Entry 7TCO (electron microscopy, 4.19 A resolution (low resolution: residue-level contacts below are approximate; hydrogen-bond / salt-bridge calls are withheld)); this record covers chains A and E of the 12 polymer chains in the assembly.

[Chain A (and E)]
Molecule: Envelope glycoprotein gp120
From: Human immunodeficiency virus 1
Notes: chain E of this document is another copy of the same molecule, construct and numbering; everything in this record applies to it too
Reference sequence: M4M0W3 (M4M0W3_9HIV1); the construct lacks a stretch of the UniProt sequence and is renumbered around it, so the offset changes along the chain: 35-145 = UniProt 31-141; 155-309 = UniProt 142-296; 312-321 = UniProt 297-306; 322-359 = UniProt 308-345; 1 more segments
Amino-acid sequence (461 residues; row label = number of the first residue in the row; note: 12 numbers in that range are skipped by the numbering (no residue carries them; nothing is unmodelled there)):
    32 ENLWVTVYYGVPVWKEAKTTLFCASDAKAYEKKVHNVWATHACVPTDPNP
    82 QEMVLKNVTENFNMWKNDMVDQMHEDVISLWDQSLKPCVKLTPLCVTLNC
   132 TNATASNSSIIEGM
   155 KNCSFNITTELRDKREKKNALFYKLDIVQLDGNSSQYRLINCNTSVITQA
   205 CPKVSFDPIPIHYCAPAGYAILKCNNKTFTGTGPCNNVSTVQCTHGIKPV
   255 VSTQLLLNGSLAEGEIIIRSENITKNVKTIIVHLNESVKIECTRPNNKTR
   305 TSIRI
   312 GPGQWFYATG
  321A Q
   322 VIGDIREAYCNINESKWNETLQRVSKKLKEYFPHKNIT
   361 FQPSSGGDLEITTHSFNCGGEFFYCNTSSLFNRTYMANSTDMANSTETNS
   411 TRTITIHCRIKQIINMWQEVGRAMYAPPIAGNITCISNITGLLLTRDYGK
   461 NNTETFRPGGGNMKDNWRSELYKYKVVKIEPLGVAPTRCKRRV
Not modelled in the structure: 63-70, 155-156, 312, 399-408
Sequence notes: expression tag (32-34); conflict Lys64 (Glu60 in M4M0W3), Trp316 (Ala301 in M4M0W3), Tyr458 (Gly443 in M4M0W3), Lys488 (Glu473 in M4M0W3), Ile489 (Val474 in M4M0W3), Glu490 (Lys475 in M4M0W3), Arg498 (Asn483 in M4M0W3), Cys499 (Ala484 in M4M0W3), Lys500 (Arg485 in M4M0W3)
Cystine bridges: Cys126-Cys196, Cys131-Cys157, Cys228-Cys239, Cys378-Cys445
Covalently attached groups: glycan linked to Asn197; N-acetylglucosamine (NAG) linked to Asn230, Asn262, Asn339, Asn392
Ligand contacts:
  - N-acetylglucosamine (NAG; 2-acetamido-2-deoxy-beta-D-glucopyranose), molecule 1: Val85, Asn229, Asn241
  - N-acetylglucosamine (NAG), molecule 2: Thr128, Asn130, Ser158, Phe159, Asn160

[Chain A / chain E interface]
Pairs across the interface - 9 pairs, chain A then chain E:
  Glu164(A) with Asn197(E)
  Leu165(A) with Cys126(E); Val127(E)
  Arg166(A) with Thr123(E); Pro124(E); Val127(E); Arg169(E)
  Asp167(A) with Thr128(E)
  Gly314(A) with Thr198(E)
Other interface residues (no listed pair), chain A (7 interface residues in all): Arg308, Pro313
Other interface residues (no listed pair), chain E (11 interface residues in all): Leu184, Arg192, Cys196

[Overview]
The interface between chain A and chain E involves 7 residues on one side and 11 on the other. Ligands of
chain A: N-acetylglucosamine. Covalently linked N-acetylglucosamine: at Asn230(A), Asn262(A), Asn339(A) and
Asn392(A).
Chain A and chain E are both Envelope glycoprotein gp120 (Human immunodeficiency virus 1); the structure,
Cryo-EM structure of CH235.12 in complex with HIV-1 Env trimer CH505TF.N279K.G458Y.SOSIP.664 with high-mannose
glycans, was determined by electron microscopy.
